PDB entry 6MSU | X-ray diffraction, 3.11 A resolution | chains B and C of the 3 polymer chains in the assembly

# Chain B
Molecule: Integrin beta-3
Source organism: Homo sapiens
UniProt: P05106 (ITB3_HUMAN); residues 1-695 here correspond to UniProt positions 27-721 (UniProt number = residue number + 26)
Chain sequence (695 residues; each row starts with the number of its first residue):
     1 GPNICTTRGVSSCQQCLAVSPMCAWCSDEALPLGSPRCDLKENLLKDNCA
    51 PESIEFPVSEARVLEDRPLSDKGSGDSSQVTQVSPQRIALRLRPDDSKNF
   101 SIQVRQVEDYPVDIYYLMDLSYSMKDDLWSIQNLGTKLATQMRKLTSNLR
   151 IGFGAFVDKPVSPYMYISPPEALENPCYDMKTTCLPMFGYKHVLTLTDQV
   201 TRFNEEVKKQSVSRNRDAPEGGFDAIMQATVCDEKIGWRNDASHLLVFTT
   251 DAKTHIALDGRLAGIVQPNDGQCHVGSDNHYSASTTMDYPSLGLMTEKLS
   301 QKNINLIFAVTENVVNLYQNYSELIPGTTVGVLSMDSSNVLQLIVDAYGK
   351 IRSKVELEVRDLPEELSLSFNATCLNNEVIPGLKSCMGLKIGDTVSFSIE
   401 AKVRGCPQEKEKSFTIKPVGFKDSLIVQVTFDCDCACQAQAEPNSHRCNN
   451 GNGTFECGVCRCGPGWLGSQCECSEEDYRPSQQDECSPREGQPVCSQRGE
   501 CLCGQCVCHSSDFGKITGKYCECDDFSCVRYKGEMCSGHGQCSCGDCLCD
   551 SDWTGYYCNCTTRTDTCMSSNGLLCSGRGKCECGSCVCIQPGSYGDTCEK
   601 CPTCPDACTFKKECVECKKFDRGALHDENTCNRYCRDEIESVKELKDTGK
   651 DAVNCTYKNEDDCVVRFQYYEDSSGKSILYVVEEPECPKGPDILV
Not modelled in the structure: 691-695
Cystine bridges: Cys5-Cys23, Cys13-Cys435, Cys16-Cys38, Cys26-Cys49, Cys177-Cys184, Cys232-Cys273, Cys374-Cys386, Cys406-Cys433, Cys437-Cys457, Cys448-Cys460, Cys462-Cys471, Cys486-Cys501, Cys495-Cys506, Cys508-Cys521, Cys523-Cys544, Cys528-Cys542, Cys536-Cys547, Cys549-Cys558, Cys560-Cys583, Cys567-Cys581, Cys575-Cys586, Cys588-Cys598, Cys601-Cys604, Cys608-Cys655, Cys614-Cys635, Cys617-Cys631, Cys663-Cys687
Covalently attached groups: N-acetylglucosamine (NAG) linked to Asn99, Asn320, Asn371; glycan linked to Asn559
Metal / ion sites: Mn2+ site 1: Ser121, Ser123, Glu220 (shared with Asp8(C) of chain C); Mn2+ site 2: Ser123, Asp126, Asp127, Asp251; Mn2+ site 3: Asp158, Asn215, Asp217, Pro219, Glu220
From the paper describing this entry:
  - mutagenesis - M180A/R214G (111+/-19%): unchanged binding to Engineered EETI-II 2.5F (chain C) (from molecular simulation)

# Chain C
Molecule: Engineered EETI-II 2.5F
Chain sequence (32 residues; row label = number of the first residue in the row):
     2 CPRPRGDNPPLTCKQDSDCLAGCVCGPNGFCG
Cystine bridges: Cys2-Cys24, Cys14-Cys26, Cys20-Cys32
Metal / ion sites: Mn2+: Asp8 (shared with Ser121(B), Ser123(B), Glu220(B) of chain B)
From the paper describing this entry:
  - Mn2+ coordination: Asp8
  - binding site for chloride ion: Arg4

# How chain B and chain C interact
Contacting residue pairs - 17 pairs, chain B then chain C:
  Ser121(B) - Asp8(C)  hydrogen bond
  Tyr122(B) - Asp8(C)  hydrogen bond (backbone-side chain)
  Tyr122(B) - Pro10(C)
  Ser123(B) - Asp8(C)  hydrogen bond
  Ser123(B) - Asn9(C)
  Ser123(B) - Pro10(C)
  Asp126(B) - Pro11(C)
  Asp126(B) - Asn29(C)  hydrogen bond (backbone-side chain)
  Asp126(B) - Phe31(C)
  Arg214(B) - Asp8(C)
  Arg214(B) - Asn9(C)
  Asn215(B) - Asp8(C)  hydrogen bond
  Arg216(B) - Gly7(C)
  Arg216(B) - Asp8(C)  hydrogen bond (backbone-backbone)
  Ala218(B) - Gly7(C)
  Glu220(B) - Asp8(C)
  Asn313(B) - Arg4(C)
Interface residues without a listed pair, chain B (15 interface residues in all): Lys125, Trp129, Met180, Ser213, Asp217
Interface features reported in the paper:
  - residue pairs: Asn313(B)-Arg4(C) (hydrogen bond)
  - interface residues, chain C: Asn9(C), Pro10(C), Pro11(C), Phe31(C)

# In short
The interface between chain B and chain C involves 15 residues on one side and 8 on the other, with 6 hydrogen
bonds. Among the polar pairs are Ser121(B)-Asp8(C), Tyr122(B)-Asp8(C) and Ser123(B)-Asp8(C). The paper
describes a hydrogen bond between Asn313(B) and Arg4(C). The paper reports a binding site for chloride ion at
Arg4(C); M180A/R214G of chain B leave binding to Engineered EETI-II 2.5F (chain C) unchanged.
Here chain B is Integrin beta-3 (Homo sapiens) and chain C is Engineered EETI-II 2.5F. Entry 6MSU (Integrin
alphaVBeta3 in complex with EETI-II 2.5F) was determined by X-ray diffraction (same publication as 6MSL).
